PDB entry 6QI8 | electron microscopy, 3.75 A resolution | chains A and D of the 6 polymer chains in the assembly

Chain A:
Molecule: RuvB-like 1
From: Homo sapiens
Notes: EC 3.6.4.12
UniProt: Q9Y265 (RUVB1_HUMAN); residues 1-456 here = UniProt positions 1-456
Amino-acid sequence (456 residues; each row starts with the number of its first residue):
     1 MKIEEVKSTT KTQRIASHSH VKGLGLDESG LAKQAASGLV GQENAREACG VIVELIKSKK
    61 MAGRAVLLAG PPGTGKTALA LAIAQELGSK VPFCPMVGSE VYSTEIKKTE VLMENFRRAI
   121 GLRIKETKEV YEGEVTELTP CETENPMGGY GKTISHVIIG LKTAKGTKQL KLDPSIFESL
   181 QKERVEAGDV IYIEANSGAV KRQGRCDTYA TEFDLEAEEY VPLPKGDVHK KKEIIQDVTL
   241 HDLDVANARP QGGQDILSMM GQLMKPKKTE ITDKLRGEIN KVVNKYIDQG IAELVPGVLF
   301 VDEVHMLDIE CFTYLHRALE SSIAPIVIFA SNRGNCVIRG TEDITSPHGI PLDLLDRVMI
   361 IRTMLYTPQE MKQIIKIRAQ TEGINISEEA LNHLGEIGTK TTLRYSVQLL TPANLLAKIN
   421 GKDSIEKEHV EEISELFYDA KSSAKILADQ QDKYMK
Unresolved in the structure: 1, 121-236, 250-271
Small-molecule neighbours: ADP (adenosine-5'-diphosphate): Ser17, His18, His20, Gly38, Leu39, Val40, Pro71, Pro72, Gly73, Thr74, Gly75, Lys76, Thr77, Ala78, Tyr366, Ile374, Arg378, Leu403, Arg404
Swiss-Prot annotation at these positions:
  - binding site (ATP): Gly70 to Thr77
  - modified residue: Lys453 (N6-acetyllysine)
  - cross-link (Glycyl lysine isopeptide (Lys-Gly)): Lys2 (interchain with G-Cter in SUMO2), Lys225 (interchain with G-Cter in SUMO1), Lys445 (interchain with G-Cter in SUMO2)

Chain D:
Molecule: RuvB-like 2
From: Homo sapiens
Notes: EC 3.6.4.12
UniProt: Q9Y230 (RUVB2_HUMAN); numbering as in UniProt (aligned over 1-463)
Amino-acid sequence (463 residues; each row starts with the number of its first residue):
     1 MATVTATTKV PEIRDVTRIE RIGAHSHIRG LGLDDALEPR QASQGMVGQL AARRAAGVVL
    61 EMIREGKIAG RAVLIAGQPG TGKTAIAMGM AQALGPDTPF TAIAGSEIFS LEMSKTEALT
   121 QAFRRSIGVR IKEETEIIEG EVVEIQIDRP ATGTGSKVGK LTLKTTEMET IYDLGTKMIE
   181 SLTKDKVQAG DVITIDKATG KISKLGRSFT RARDYDAMGS QTKFVQCPDG ELQKRKEVVH
   241 TVSLHEIDVI NSRTQGFLAL FSGDTGEIKS EVREQINAKV AEWREEGKAE IIPGVLFIDE
   301 VHMLDIESFS FLNRALESDM APVLIMATNR GITRIRGTSY QSPHGIPIDL LDRLLIVSTT
   361 PYSEKDTKQI LRIRCEEEDV EMSEDAYTVL TRIGLETSLR YAIQLITAAS LVCRKRKGTE
   421 VQVDDIKRVY SLFLDESRST QYMKEYQDAF LFNELKGETM DTS
Unresolved in the structure: 1-22, 128-242, 250-269, 454-463
Small-molecule neighbours: ADP (adenosine-5'-diphosphate): Ala24, His25, His27, Ile28, Gly45, Met46, Val47, Gly48, Gln49, Gln78, Pro79, Gly80, Thr81, Gly82, Lys83, Thr84, Ala85, Tyr362, Ile370, Leu399, Arg400
Swiss-Prot annotation at these positions:
  - binding site (ATP): Gly77 to Thr84
  - modified residue: Ala2 (N-acetylalanine), Ser437 (Phosphoserine)
  - cross-link (Glycyl lysine isopeptide (Lys-Gly)): Lys9 (interchain with G-Cter in SUMO2), Lys444 (interchain with G-Cter in SUMO2), Lys456 (interchain with G-Cter in SUMO2)
From the paper describing this entry:
  - binding site for ADP: His25, His27
  - conformationally variable residues (order/disorder transition): Gly23 to Gln49

How chain A and chain D interact:
Residue-residue contacts (41):
  Ser29(A) - Lys415(D)
  Gly30(A) - Arg428(D)
  Glu47(A) - Arg428(D)  salt bridge
  Ala48(A) - Leu432(D)  hydrophobic
  Ala48(A) - Phe433(D)
  Val51(A) - Phe433(D)  hydrophobic
  Ile52(A) - Phe433(D)  hydrophobic
  Glu54(A) - Lys415(D)
  Leu55(A) - Leu411(D)  hydrophobic
  Arg64(A) - Thr407(D)
  Ala69(A) - Met443(D)  hydrophobic
  Pro71(A) - Tyr446(D)  hydrophobic
  Thr109(A) - Leu111(D)
  Glu310(A) - Phe109(D)
  Glu310(A) - Leu111(D)
  Thr313(A) - Ser106(D)  hydrogen bond (side chain-backbone)
  Thr313(A) - Glu107(D)
  Arg333(A) - Met443(D)
  Asn335(A) - Thr440(D)
  Asp343(A) - Arg334(D)  salt bridge
  Ile344(A) - Met303(D)  hydrophobic
  Pro347(A) - Thr440(D)
  His348(A) - Ser439(D)
  His348(A) - Thr440(D)
  His348(A) - Met443(D)
  Asp353(A) - Ala104(D)
  Leu355(A) - Glu436(D)
  Asp356(A) - Arg400(D)
  Asp356(A) - Glu436(D)
  Val358(A) - Gln404(D)
  Met359(A) - Gln404(D)
  Met359(A) - Phe433(D)  hydrophobic
  Ile360(A) - Leu432(D)
  Ile360(A) - Phe433(D)
  Ile360(A) - Leu434(D)  hydrogen bond (backbone-backbone)
  Ile360(A) - Ser439(D)
  Ile361(A) - Phe433(D)  hydrophobic
  Arg362(A) - Leu434(D)
  Arg362(A) - Tyr442(D)
  Leu365(A) - Tyr446(D)  hydrophobic
  Lys441(A) - Phe450(D)
Other interface residues (no listed pair), chain A (39 interface residues in all): Asn44, Lys60, Gly70, Ile309, Cys311, Arg317, Asn332, Gly334, Thr341
Other interface residues (no listed pair), chain D (29 interface residues in all): Glu112, Arg336, Ala408, Ser431, Asp435, Gln447

In short:
39 residues of chain A face 29 of chain D across their interface; the contacts include 2 hydrogen bonds and 2
salt bridges. Among the polar pairs are Glu47(A)-Arg428(D), Asp343(A)-Arg334(D) and Thr313(A)-Ser106(D).
Ligands of chain A: ADP. The paper reports a binding site for ADP at His25(D) and His27(D); conformational
variability at Gly23(D).
Here chain A is RuvB-like 1 and chain D is RuvB-like 2, both from Homo sapiens. Entry 6QI8 (Truncated human
R2TP complex, structure 3 (ADP-filled)) was determined by electron microscopy (same publication as 6QI9).
